PDB entry 3WDX | X-ray diffraction, 1.90 A resolution | chain A

[Chain A]
Name: Beta-1,3-1,4-glucanase
Notes: EC 3.2.1.73
Reference sequence: E0XN39 (E0XN39_9EURO); residues 1-296 here correspond to UniProt positions 19-314 (UniProt number = residue number + 18)
Amino-acid sequence (298 residues; numbered -1 to 296; the number before each row is that of its first residue; numbers below 1 keep their minus sign (Glu-1 is residue -1)):
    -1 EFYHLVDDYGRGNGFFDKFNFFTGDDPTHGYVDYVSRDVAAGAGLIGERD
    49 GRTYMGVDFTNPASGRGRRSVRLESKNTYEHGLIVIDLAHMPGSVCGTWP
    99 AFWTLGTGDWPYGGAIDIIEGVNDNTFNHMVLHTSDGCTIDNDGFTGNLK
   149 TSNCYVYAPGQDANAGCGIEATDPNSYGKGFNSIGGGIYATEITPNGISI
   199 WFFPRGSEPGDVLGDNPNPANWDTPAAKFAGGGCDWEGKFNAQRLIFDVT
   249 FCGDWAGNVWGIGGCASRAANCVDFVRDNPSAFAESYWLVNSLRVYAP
Sequence notes: expression tag (-1 to 0); engineered mutation Ala113 (Glu131 in E0XN39)
Disulfide bonds: Cys94-Cys263, Cys136-Cys232, Cys152-Cys165, Cys250-Cys270

[Overview]
Chain A is Beta-1,3-1,4-glucanase; the structure, The complex structure of E113A with glucotriose, was
determined by X-ray diffraction together with 3WDT, 3WDU, 3WDW and 3WDY from the same study.
